PDB entry 3OJS | X-ray diffraction, 1.90 A resolution | chains A and C of the 3 polymer chains in the assembly

# Chain A
Name: DNA polymerase I, thermostable
Source organism: Thermus aquaticus
Notes: EC 2.7.7.7
UniProt: P19821 (DPO1_THEAQ); residue numbers follow UniProt; this construct covers 293-832
Amino-acid sequence (540 residues; each row starts with the number of its first residue):
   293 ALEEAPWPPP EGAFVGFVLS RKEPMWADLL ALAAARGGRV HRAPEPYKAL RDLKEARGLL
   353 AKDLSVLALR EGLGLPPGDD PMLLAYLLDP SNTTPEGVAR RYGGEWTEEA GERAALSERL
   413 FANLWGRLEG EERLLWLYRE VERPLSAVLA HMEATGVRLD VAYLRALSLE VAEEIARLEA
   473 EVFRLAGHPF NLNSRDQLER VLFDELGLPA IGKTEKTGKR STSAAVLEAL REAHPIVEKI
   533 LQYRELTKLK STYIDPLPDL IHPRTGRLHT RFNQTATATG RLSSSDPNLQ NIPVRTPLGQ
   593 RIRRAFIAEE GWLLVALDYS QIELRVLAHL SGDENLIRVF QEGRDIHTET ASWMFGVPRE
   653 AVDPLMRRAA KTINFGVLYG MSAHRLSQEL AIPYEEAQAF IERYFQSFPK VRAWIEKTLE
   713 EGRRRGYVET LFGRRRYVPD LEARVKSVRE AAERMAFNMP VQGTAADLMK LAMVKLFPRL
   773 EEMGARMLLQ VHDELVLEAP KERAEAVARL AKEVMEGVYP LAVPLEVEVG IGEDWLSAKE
Not modelled in the structure: 293
Bound ions: Mg2+ site 1: Asp610, Tyr611, Asp785 (together with XJS); Mg2+ site 2: Asp610, Asp785 (together with XJS)
Residues lining bound ligands: XJS (2'-deoxy-5-[9-(3-{[4-(diethylamino)-4-oxobutanoyl]amino}propyl)-18-ethyl-5,8,14,17-tetraoxo-4,9,13,18-tetraazaicos-1-yn-1-yl]uridine 5'-(tetrahydrogen triphosphate)): Arg573, Arg587, Thr588, Pro589, Asp610, Tyr611, Ser612, Gln613, Ile614, Glu615, His639, Leu657, Arg659, Arg660, Lys663, Thr664, Phe667, Tyr671, Arg677, Asp785
What the authors report for this chain:
  - binding site for XJS: Arg660
  - conformationally variable residues (side-chain flip): Arg660

# Chain C
Molecule: 16-nt DNA strand
Sequence (16 nucleotides; each row starts with the number of its first residue):
   201 AAAAGGCGCC GTGGTC
Residues lining bound ligands: XJS (2'-deoxy-5-[9-(3-{[4-(diethylamino)-4-oxobutanoyl]amino}propyl)-18-ethyl-5,8,14,17-tetraoxo-4,9,13,18-tetraazaicos-1-yn-1-yl]uridine 5'-(tetrahydrogen triphosphate)): DA204, DG205, DG206, DC207

# How chain A and chain C interact
Pairs across the interface (58):
  Asn483(A) - DT212(C)  hydrogen bond to the phosphate
  Asn485(A) - DG211(C)  phosphate contact
  Asn485(A) - DT212(C)  phosphate contact
  Ser486(A) - DT212(C)  hydrogen bond to the phosphate
  Ser486(A) - DG213(C)  hydrogen bond to the phosphate
  Asp488(A) - DG213(C)  sugar contact
  Gln489(A) - DG213(C)  hydrogen bond to the phosphate
  Ile503(A) - DA201(C)  base contact
  Gly504(A) - DA201(C)  sugar contact
  Lys505(A) - DA201(C)  sugar contact
  Ser513(A) - DA201(C)  sugar contact
  Ser515(A) - DA201(C)  hydrogen bond to the phosphate
  Ala517(A) - DA201(C)  base contact
  Ala517(A) - DA202(C)  base contact
  Val518(A) - DA201(C)  base contact
  Ala521(A) - DA201(C)  base contact
  Ser543(A) - DC210(C)  sugar contact
  Ser543(A) - DG211(C)  phosphate contact
  Thr544(A) - DC210(C)  sugar contact
  Pro548(A) - DC210(C)  phosphate contact
  Ala568(A) - DG208(C)  phosphate contact
  Thr569(A) - DC207(C)  phosphate contact
  Ala570(A) - DG206(C)  phosphate contact
  Ala570(A) - DC207(C)  hydrogen bond to the phosphate
  Thr571(A) - DG206(C)  sugar contact
  Arg573(A) - DG205(C)  base contact
  Arg573(A) - DG206(C)  hydrogen bond to the base
  Ser575(A) - DC207(C)  phosphate contact
  Ser575(A) - DG208(C)  hydrogen bond to the phosphate
  Ser576(A) - DG208(C)  sugar contact
  Ser577(A) - DG208(C)  phosphate contact
  Ser577(A) - DC209(C)  phosphate contact
  Asp578(A) - DC209(C)  hydrogen bond to the phosphate
  Asn580(A) - DG208(C)  hydrogen bond to the sugar
  Asn580(A) - DC209(C)  sugar contact
  Thr664(A) - DA204(C)  base contact
  Phe667(A) - DA204(C)  base contact
  Gly668(A) - DA204(C)  sugar contact
  Tyr671(A) - DA204(C)  sugar contact
  Gly672(A) - DA203(C)  sugar contact
  Gly672(A) - DA204(C)  sugar contact
  Met673(A) - DA204(C)  hydrogen bond to the sugar
  Ser674(A) - DA203(C)  base contact
  Ser674(A) - DA204(C)  hydrogen bond to the phosphate
  Arg677(A) - DA202(C)  base contact
  Arg677(A) - DA204(C)  salt bridge to the phosphate
  Gln680(A) - DA201(C)  hydrogen bond to the base
  Gln680(A) - DA202(C)  base contact
  Glu681(A) - DA202(C)  base contact
  Arg728(A) - DG206(C)  salt bridge to the phosphate
  Arg746(A) - DA203(C)  hydrogen bond to the sugar
  Arg746(A) - DA204(C)  hydrogen bond to the phosphate
  Arg746(A) - DG205(C)  salt bridge to the phosphate
  Met747(A) - DG205(C)  phosphate contact
  Met747(A) - DG206(C)  phosphate contact
  Asn750(A) - DG205(C)  sugar contact
  Gln754(A) - DG205(C)  base contact
  Gln754(A) - DG206(C)  hydrogen bond to the sugar
Other interface residues (no listed pair), chain A (49 interface residues in all): Glu507, Lys540, Asn565, Pro579, Asn583, His676, Glu742, His784

# Overview
Chain A and chain C form an interface of 49 and 13 residues respectively; the contacts include 16 hydrogen
bonds and 3 salt bridges. Polar contacts include Arg573(A)-DG206(C), Gln680(A)-DA201(C) and
Asn580(A)-DG208(C). Compound XJS is bound between chain A and chain C. The paper reports a binding site for
XJS at Arg660(A); conformational variability at Arg660(A).
Here chain A is DNA polymerase I, thermostable (Thermus aquaticus) and chain C is a 16-nt DNA strand. Entry
3OJS (Snapshots of the large fragment of DNA polymerase I from Thermus Aquaticus processing C5 modified
thymidines) was determined by X-ray diffraction (same publication as 3OJU).
